3WKR - chains B and C of the 4 polymer chains in the assembly; structure by X-ray diffraction, 2.80 A resolution.

== Chain B ==
Protein: O-phospho-L-seryl-tRNA:Cys-tRNA synthase
Organism: Methanocaldococcus jannaschii
Notes: EC 2.5.1.73
UniProtKB: Q59072 (SPSS_METJA); residues 21-396 here correspond to UniProt positions 2-377 (UniProt number = residue number - 19)
Sequence (416 residues; numbered -19 to 396; the number before each row is that of its first residue; numbers below 1 keep their minus sign (Met-19 is residue -19)):
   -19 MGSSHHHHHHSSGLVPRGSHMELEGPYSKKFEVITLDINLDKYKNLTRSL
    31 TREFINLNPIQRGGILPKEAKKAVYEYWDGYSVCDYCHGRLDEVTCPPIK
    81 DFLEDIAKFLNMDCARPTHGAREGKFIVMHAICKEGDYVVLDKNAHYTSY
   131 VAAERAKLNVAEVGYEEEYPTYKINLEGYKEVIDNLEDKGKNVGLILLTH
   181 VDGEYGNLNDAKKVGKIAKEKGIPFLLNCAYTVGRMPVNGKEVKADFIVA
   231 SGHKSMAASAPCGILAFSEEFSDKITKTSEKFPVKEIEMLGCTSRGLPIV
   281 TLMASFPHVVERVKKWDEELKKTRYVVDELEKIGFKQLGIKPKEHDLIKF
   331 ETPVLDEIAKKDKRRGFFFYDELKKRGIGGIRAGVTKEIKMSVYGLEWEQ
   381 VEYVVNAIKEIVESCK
Disordered / not traced: -19 to 17, 61-75
Sequence notes: expression tag (-19 to 20)
Modified / non-standard residues: Lys234 ((2S)-2-amino-6-[[3-hydroxy-2-methyl-5-(phosphonooxymethyl)pyridin-4-yl]methylideneamino]hexanoic acid; LLP)
UniProt features mapped onto this chain:
  - binding site (pyridoxal 5'-phosphate): Ala101, Arg102, Asn208, Ser231 to His233
  - modified residue: Lys234 (N6-(pyridoxal phosphate)lysine)

== Chain C ==
Protein: Uncharacterized protein MJ1481
Organism: Methanocaldococcus jannaschii
UniProtKB: Q58876 (Y1481_METJA); residue numbers follow UniProt; this construct covers 1-213
Sequence (216 residues; each row starts with the number of its first residue; numbers below 1 keep their minus sign (Met-2 is residue -2)):
    -2 MNHMRVEYSKDLIRKGISTISQLKKAKIRVEKDDKKISYKDAKPGKIDVN
    48 EFKKAIYLLIEADDFLYKKAPKHELNEEEAKEFCKLIIKCQEHLNKILAN
    98 FGFEFEEKEIDEGALYIVSNKKLFKKLKNKNPNLKVVCTEGMLDIEDMRA
   148 IGVPEKALEGLKKKVEIARKNVERFIEKYKPEKIFVVVEDDKDELLYLRA
   198 KNLYNAEKLDADEILD
Disordered / not traced: -2 to 33, 102-213
Sequence notes: expression tag (-2 to 0)
From the paper describing this entry:
  - mutagenesis - K50A/Y54A/E58A/D60A, E58A/D60A/D61A/Y64A: abolished binding to O-phospho-L-seryl-tRNA:Cys-tRNA synthase (chain B)
  - mutagenesis - D61A/Y64A/K65A/K66A: unchanged binding to O-phospho-L-seryl-tRNA:Cys-tRNA synthase (chain B)
  - mutagenesis - K50A/Y54A/E58A/D60A, E58A/D60A/D61A/Y64A: abolished growth
  - mutagenesis - D61A/Y64A/K65A/K66A: unchanged growth
  - mutagenesis - K50A/Y54A/E58A/D60A, E58A/D60A/D61A/Y64A: unchanged binding to SepRS

== Chain B / chain C interface ==
Contacting residue pairs (8):
  Thr27(B) with Tyr54(C)
  Glu33(B) with Val46(C); Asn47(C)
  Tyr55(B) with Asp60(C), hydrogen bond
  Trp58(B) with Ile57(C), hydrophobic; Asp60(C); Tyr64(C)
  Asp59(B) with Tyr64(C), hydrogen bond
Interface residues without a listed pair, chain C (8 interface residues in all): Lys50, Leu63

== In short ==
5 residues of chain B and 8 residues of chain C are in contact; the contacts include 2 hydrogen bonds. Polar
pairs include Tyr55(B)-Asp60(C) and Asp59(B)-Tyr64(C). The paper reports that K50A/Y54A/E58A/D60A and
E58A/D60A/D61A/Y64A of chain C abolish binding to O-phospho-L-seryl-tRNA:Cys-tRNA synthase (chain B);
K50A/Y54A/E58A/D60A and E58A/D60A/D61A/Y64A of chain C abolish growth.
Chain B is O-phospho-L-seryl-tRNA:Cys-tRNA synthase and chain C is Uncharacterized protein MJ1481, both from
Methanocaldococcus jannaschii; the structure, Crystal structure of the SepCysS-SepCysE complex from
Methanocaldococcus jannaschii, was determined by X-ray diffraction (same publication as 3WKS).
